PDB entry 6DBO | electron microscopy, 4.40 A resolution (low resolution: residue-level contacts below are approximate; hydrogen-bond / salt-bridge calls are withheld) | chains A and E of the 8 polymer chains in the assembly

# Chain A
Protein: Recombination activating gene 1 - MBP chimera
Organism: Escherichia coli
Notes: EC 2.3.2.27
Reference sequence: chimeric construct of P0AEX9, O13033: residues -113 to 250 from P0AEX9 (MALE_ECOLI) positions 29-392 (UniProt number = residue number + 142); residues 271-1031 from O13033 positions 271-1031 (same numbers)
Chain sequence (1159 residues; each row starts with the number of its first residue; numbers below 1 keep their minus sign (Met-127 is residue -127)):
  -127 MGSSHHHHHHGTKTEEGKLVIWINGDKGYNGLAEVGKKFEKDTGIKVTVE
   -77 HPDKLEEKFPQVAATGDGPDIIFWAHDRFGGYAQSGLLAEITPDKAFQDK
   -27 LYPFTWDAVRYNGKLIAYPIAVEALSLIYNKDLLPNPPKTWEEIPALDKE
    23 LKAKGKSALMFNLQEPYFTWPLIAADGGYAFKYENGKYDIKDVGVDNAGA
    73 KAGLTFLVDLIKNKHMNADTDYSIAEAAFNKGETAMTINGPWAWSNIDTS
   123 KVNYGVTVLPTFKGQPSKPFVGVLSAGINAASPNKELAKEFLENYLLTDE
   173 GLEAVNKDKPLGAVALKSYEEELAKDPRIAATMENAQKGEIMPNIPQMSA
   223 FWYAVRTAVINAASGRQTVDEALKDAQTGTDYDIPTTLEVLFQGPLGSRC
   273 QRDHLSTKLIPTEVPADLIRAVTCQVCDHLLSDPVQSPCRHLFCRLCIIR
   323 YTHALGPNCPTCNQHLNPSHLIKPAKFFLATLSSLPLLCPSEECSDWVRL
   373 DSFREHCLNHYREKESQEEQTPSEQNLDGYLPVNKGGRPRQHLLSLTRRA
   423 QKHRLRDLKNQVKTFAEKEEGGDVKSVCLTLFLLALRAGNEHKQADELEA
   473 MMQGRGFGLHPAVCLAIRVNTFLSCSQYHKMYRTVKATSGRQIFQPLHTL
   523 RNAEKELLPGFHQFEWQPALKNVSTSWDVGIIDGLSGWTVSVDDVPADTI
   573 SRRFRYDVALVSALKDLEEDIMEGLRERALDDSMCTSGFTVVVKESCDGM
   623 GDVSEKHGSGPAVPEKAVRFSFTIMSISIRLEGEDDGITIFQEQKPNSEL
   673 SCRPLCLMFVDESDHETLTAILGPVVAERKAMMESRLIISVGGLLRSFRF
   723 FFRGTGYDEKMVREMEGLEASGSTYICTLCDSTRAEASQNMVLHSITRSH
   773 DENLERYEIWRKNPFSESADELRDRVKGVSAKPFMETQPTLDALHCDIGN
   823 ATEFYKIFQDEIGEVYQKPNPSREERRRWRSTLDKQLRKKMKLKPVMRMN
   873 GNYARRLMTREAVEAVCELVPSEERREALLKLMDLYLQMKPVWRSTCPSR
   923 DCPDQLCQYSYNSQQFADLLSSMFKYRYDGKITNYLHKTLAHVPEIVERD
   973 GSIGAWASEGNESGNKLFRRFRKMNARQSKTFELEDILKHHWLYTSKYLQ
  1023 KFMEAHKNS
Unresolved in the structure: -127 to 479, 627-634, 1030-1031
Differences from the reference sequence: initiating methionine (-127); expression tag (-126 to -114); linker (251-270)
Bound ions: Ca2+ site 1: Asp730 (shared with DA16(E), DC17(E) of chain E); Zn2+: Cys749, Cys752, His959, His964; Ca2+ site 2: Glu984 (shared with DC17(E) of chain E)

# Chain E
Molecule: Forward strand of substrate RSS DNA
Sequence (32 nucleotides; row label = number of the first residue in the row):
     1 GATCTGGCCTGTCTTACACAGTGGTAGTACTC
Bound ions: Ca2+ site 1: DA16, DC17 (shared with Asp730(A) of chain A); Ca2+ site 2: DC17 (shared with Glu984(A) of chain A)

# Chain A / chain E interface
Residue-residue contacts - 27 pairs, chain A then chain E:
  Asp620(A) with DC17(E)
  Gly623(A) with DA18(E)
  Asp624(A) with DA18(E)
  Glu684(A) with DC17(E)
  Asp730(A) with DA16(E)
  Glu731(A) with DT15(E); DA16(E)
  Lys732(A) with DA16(E)
  Ser743(A) with DT15(E)
  Arg845(A) with DT12(E)
  Met869(A) with DC19(E)
  Arg870(A) with DC17(E); DA18(E)
  Met871(A) with DA18(E)
  Asn872(A) with DA18(E)
  Lys953(A) with DC13(E); DT14(E)
  Thr955(A) with DT15(E)
  Asn956(A) with DT14(E); DT15(E)
  Tyr957(A) with DA16(E)
  Glu984(A) with DC17(E)
  Lys988(A) with DA20(E)
  Arg991(A) with DA18(E); DC19(E)
  Arg992(A) with DG21(E); DT22(E)
Also at the interface, not in a pair above, chain A (27 interface residues in all): Gly621, Met622, Gly744, His817, Pro867, Ile954
Also at the interface, not in a pair above, chain E (12 interface residues in all): DG11

# Summary
Chain A and chain E form an interface of 27 and 12 residues respectively. The Ca2+ site 1 is built by
Asp730(A), DA16(E) and DC17(E). The Zn2+ site is built by Cys749(A), Cys752(A), His959(A) and His964(A).
Chain A is Recombination activating gene 1 - MBP chimera (Escherichia coli) and chain E is Forward strand of
substrate RSS DNA; the structure, Cryo-EM structure of RAG in complex with 12-RSS and 23-RSS substrate DNAs,
was determined by electron microscopy, deposited together with 6DBI, 6DBJ, 6DBL, 6DBQ, 6DBR, 6DBT and 4
further entries.
